Entry 1KS2 (X-ray diffraction, 1.50 A resolution); this record covers chains A and B.

== Chain A (and B) ==
Molecule: protein EC1268, RPIA
From: Escherichia coli
Notes: chain B of this document is another copy of the same molecule, construct and numbering; everything in this record applies to it too
Reference sequence: P0A7Z0 (RPIA_ECOLI); numbering as in UniProt (aligned over 1-219)
Sequence (219 residues; numbered 1 to 219; the number before each row is that of its first residue):
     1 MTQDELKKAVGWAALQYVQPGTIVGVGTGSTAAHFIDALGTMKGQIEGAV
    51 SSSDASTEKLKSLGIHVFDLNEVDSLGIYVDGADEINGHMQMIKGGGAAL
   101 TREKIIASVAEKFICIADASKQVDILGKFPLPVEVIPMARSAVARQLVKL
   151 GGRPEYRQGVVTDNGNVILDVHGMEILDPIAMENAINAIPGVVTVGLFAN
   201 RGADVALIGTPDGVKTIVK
Not modelled in the structure: 1
Modified residues: Mse42, Mse90, Mse92, Mse138, Mse174, Mse182 (selenomethionine; parent Met)
Differences from the reference sequence: modified residue (42, 90, 92, 138, 174, 182)
Curated features (UniProtKB/Swiss-Prot):
  - active site: E103 (Proton acceptor)
  - binding site (substrate): T28 to T31, D81 to D84, K94 to G97, K121
  - mutagenesis: D81 (D81A: Catalytic efficiency decreases by 10,000-fold, with no measurable effect on affinity binding), D84 (D84A: Activity decreases by 250-fold, with little change on affinity binding), K94 (K94A: Has a 1500-fold lower Catalytic efficiency than the wild-type, but affinity binding is increased by a factor of seven)
From the paper describing this entry:
  - self-association interface (contacts with another copy of this molecule): L70 to D74, T101 to V109, I136 to R145, D163 to N166, E183 to T194
  - contacts within the chain: K104-E183 (salt bridge)
  - catalytic residues: D81, D84, K94, E103 (proposed by the authors, not directly observed)

== Interface between chain A and chain B ==
Contacting residue pairs (39; chain A residue first):
  L70(A) - Mse138(B)
  N71(A) - P137(B)
  N71(A) - Mse138(B)  hydrogen bond (side chain-backbone)
  N71(A) - R140(B)
  N71(A) - S141(B)  hydrogen bond
  V73(A) - R145(B)  hydrogen bond (backbone-side chain)
  D74(A) - R145(B)  salt bridge
  T101(A) - I136(B)
  R102(A) - Mse138(B)
  K104(A) - P190(B)
  I105(A) - A139(B)  hydrophobic
  I105(A) - P190(B)
  I105(A) - G191(B)
  I106(A) - Mse138(B)  hydrophobic
  S108(A) - P190(B)
  V109(A) - A142(B)  hydrophobic
  V109(A) - R145(B)
  I136(A) - T101(B)
  I136(A) - N164(B)
  P137(A) - N71(B)  hydrogen bond (backbone-side chain)
  Mse138(A) - L70(B)  hydrophobic
  Mse138(A) - N71(B)  hydrogen bond (backbone-side chain)
  Mse138(A) - R102(B)
  Mse138(A) - I105(B)  hydrophobic
  A139(A) - I105(B)  hydrophobic
  R140(A) - N71(B)
  S141(A) - N71(B)  hydrogen bond (backbone-side chain)
  A142(A) - V109(B)  hydrophobic
  R145(A) - V73(B)
  R145(A) - D74(B)  salt bridge
  R145(A) - V109(B)
  N164(A) - I136(B)
  N187(A) - N187(B)
  P190(A) - K104(B)
  P190(A) - I105(B)
  P190(A) - S108(B)
  G191(A) - I105(B)
  V192(A) - V193(B)
  V193(A) - V192(B)
Other interface residues (no listed pair), chain A (27 interface residues in all): N166, A188
Other interface residues (no listed pair), chain B (26 interface residues in all): I106, A188

== Summary ==
The interface between chain A and chain B involves 27 residues on one side and 26 on the other, with 6
hydrogen bonds and 2 salt bridges. Polar pairs include D74(A)-R145(B), N71(A)-Mse138(B) and N71(A)-S141(B).
From the paper: catalytic residues D81(A), D84(A) and K94(A) among others; a self-association interface
involving L70(A), T101(A) and I136(A) among others.
Both chains are protein EC1268, RPIA (Escherichia coli). Entry 1KS2 (Crystal Structure Analysis of the rpiA,
Structural Genomics, protein EC1268) was determined by X-ray diffraction together with 1O8B from the same
study.
